2PXI - chains P and A of the 4 polymer chains in the assembly; structure by X-ray diffraction, 2.10 A resolution.

Chain P:
Molecule: 10-nt DNA strand
Sequence (10 nucleotides; row label = number of the first residue in the row):
     1 GCTGATGCGC
Modified residues: DOC (2',3'-dideoxycytidine-5'-monophosphate) at position 10

Chain A:
Name: DNA polymerase beta
From: Homo sapiens
Notes: EC 2.7.7.7, 4.2.99.-
UniProtKB: P06746 (DPOLB_HUMAN); residues 1-335 here = UniProt positions 1-335
Amino-acid sequence (335 residues; row label = number of the first residue in the row):
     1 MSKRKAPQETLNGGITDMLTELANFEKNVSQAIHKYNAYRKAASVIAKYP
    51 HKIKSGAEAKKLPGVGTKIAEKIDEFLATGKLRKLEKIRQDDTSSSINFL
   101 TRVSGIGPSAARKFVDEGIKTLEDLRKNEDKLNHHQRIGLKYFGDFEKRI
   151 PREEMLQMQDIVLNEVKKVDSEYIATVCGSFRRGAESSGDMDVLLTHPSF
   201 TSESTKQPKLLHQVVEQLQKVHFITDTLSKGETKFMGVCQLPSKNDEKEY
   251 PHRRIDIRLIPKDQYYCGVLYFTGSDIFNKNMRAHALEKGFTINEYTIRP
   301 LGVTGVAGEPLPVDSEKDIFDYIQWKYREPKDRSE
Not modelled in the structure: 1-9
UniProt features mapped onto this chain:
  - region: Arg183 to Asp192 (DNA-binding)
  - active site: Lys72 (Nucleophile)
  - binding site (K(+)): Lys60, Leu62, Val65, Thr101, Val103, Ile106
  - binding site (Na(+)): Lys60, Leu62, Val65, Thr101, Val103, Ile106
  - binding site (dATP): Arg149, Ser180, Arg183, Gly189, Asp190
  - binding site (dCTP): Arg149, Ser180, Arg183, Gly189, Asp190
  - binding site (dGTP): Arg149, Ser180, Arg183, Gly189, Asp190, Asp192
  - binding site (dTTP): Arg149, Ser180, Arg183, Gly189, Asp190
  - binding site (Mg(2+)): Asp190, Asp192, Asp256
  - modified residue: Lys72 (N6-acetyllysine), Arg83 (Omega-N-methylarginine), Arg152 (Omega-N-methylarginine)
  - cross-link (Glycyl lysine isopeptide (Lys-Gly)): Lys41 (interchain with G-Cter in ubiquitin), Lys61 (interchain with G-Cter in ubiquitin), Lys81 (interchain with G-Cter in ubiquitin)
  - natural variant: Leu22 (L22P: Found in a gastric cancer sample; uncertain significance), Tyr39 (Y39C: Found in a gastric cancer sample; uncertain significance), Gly118 (G118V: Decreased DNA-directed DNA polymerase activity), Arg137 (R137Q: Decreased function in base-excision repair), Arg149 (R149I: Decreased DNA-directed DNA polymerase activity), Asp160 (D160N: Found in a gastric cancer sample; uncertain significance), Cys239 (C239R: Found in a gastric cancer sample; uncertain significance), Lys289 (K289M: Found in a colon cancer sample; uncertain significance), Asn294 (N294D: Found in a gastric cancer sample; uncertain significance), Glu295 (E295K: Found in a gastric cancer sample; uncertain significance)
  - mutagenesis: Phe25 (F25W: No effect on 5'-dRP lyase activity. Decreased ssDNA binding), His34 (H34G: Decreased 5'-dRP lyase activity. Decreased ssDNA binding), Lys35 (K35A: Decreased 5'-dRP lyase activity. Decreased ssDNA binding. Loss of 5'-dRP lyase activity; when associated with A-68 and A-72. Decreased ssDNA binding; when associated with A-68 and A-72 ...), Tyr39 (Y39F: No effect on 5'-dRP lyase activity; Y39Q: Abolishes DNA polymerase and 5'-dRP lyase activity), Lys41 (K41R: Abolishes ubiquitination; when associated with R-61 and R-81), Lys60 (K60A: Decreased 5'-dRP lyase activity. Decreased ssDNA binding), Lys61 (K61R: Abolishes ubiquitination; when associated with R-41 and R-81), Lys68 (K68A: No effect on 5'-dRP lyase activity. Decreased ssDNA binding. Loss of 5'-dRP lyase activity; when associated with A-35 and A-72. Decreased ssDNA binding; when associated with A-35 and A-72 ...), Glu71 (E71Q: No effect on 5'-dRP lyase activity. No effect on structure shown by circular dichroism. No effect on ssDNA binding), Lys72 (K72A: Severely reduced 5'-dRP lyase activity. Does not affect ssDNA binding. Loss of 5'-dRP lyase activity; when associated with A-35 and A-68. Decreased ssDNA binding ...), Glu75 (E75A: Slightly decreased 5'-dRP lyase activity. Decreased ssDNA binding. No effect on structure shown by circular dichroism), Lys81 (K81R: Abolishes ubiquitination; when associated with R-41 and R-61), 5 further mutagenesis entries in UniProt
Metal / ion sites: Mg2+: Asp190, Asp192
Residues lining bound ligands: GFH (2'-deoxy-5'-O-[(R)-{[(R)-[(R)-fluoro(phosphono)methyl](hydroxy)phosphoryl]oxy}(hydroxy)phosphoryl]guanosine): Arg149, Gly179, Ser180, Arg183, Ser188, Gly189, Asp190, Asp192, Tyr271, Phe272, Thr273, Gly274, Ser275, Asp276, Asn279, Arg283

How chain P and chain A interact:
Contacting residue pairs (15):
  DG7(P) - Ser109(A)  phosphate contact
  DC8(P) - Gly105(A)  phosphate contact
  DC8(P) - Gly107(A)  hydrogen bond to the phosphate
  DC8(P) - Pro108(A)  phosphate contact
  DC8(P) - Ser109(A)  hydrogen bond to the phosphate
  DC8(P) - Ala110(A)  hydrogen bond to the phosphate
  DG9(P) - Val103(A)  phosphate contact
  DG9(P) - Ser104(A)  phosphate contact
  DG9(P) - Gly105(A)  hydrogen bond to the phosphate
  DG9(P) - Ile106(A)  phosphate contact
  DG9(P) - His135(A)  sugar contact
  DOC_10(P) - Met236(A)  sugar contact
  DOC_10(P) - Arg254(A)  salt bridge to the phosphate
  DOC_10(P) - Asp256(A)  sugar contact
  DOC_10(P) - Tyr271(A)  hydrogen bond to the base
Interface residues without a listed pair, chain A (14 interface residues in all): Asp190

Summary:
4 residues of chain P and 14 residues of chain A are in contact, with 5 hydrogen bonds and 1 salt bridge.
Polar contacts include DOC_10(P)-Tyr271(A), DC8(P)-Gly107(A) and DC8(P)-Ser109(A). Chain A binds compound GFH.
Here chain P is a 10-nt DNA strand and chain A is DNA polymerase beta (Homo sapiens). Entry 2PXI (Ternary
complex of DNA polymerase beta with a dideoxy terminated primer and 2'-deoxyguanosine 5'-beta,
gamma-monofluoromethylene triphosphate) was determined by X-ray diffraction.
